PDB entry 9M2F | electron microscopy, 2.93 A resolution | chains A and S of the 6 polymer chains in the assembly

== Chain A ==
Name: Guanine nucleotide-binding protein G(i) subunit alpha-1
Source organism: Homo sapiens
UniProt: P63096 (GNAI1_HUMAN); numbering as in UniProt (aligned over 1-354)
Amino-acid sequence (354 residues; row label = number of the first residue in the row):
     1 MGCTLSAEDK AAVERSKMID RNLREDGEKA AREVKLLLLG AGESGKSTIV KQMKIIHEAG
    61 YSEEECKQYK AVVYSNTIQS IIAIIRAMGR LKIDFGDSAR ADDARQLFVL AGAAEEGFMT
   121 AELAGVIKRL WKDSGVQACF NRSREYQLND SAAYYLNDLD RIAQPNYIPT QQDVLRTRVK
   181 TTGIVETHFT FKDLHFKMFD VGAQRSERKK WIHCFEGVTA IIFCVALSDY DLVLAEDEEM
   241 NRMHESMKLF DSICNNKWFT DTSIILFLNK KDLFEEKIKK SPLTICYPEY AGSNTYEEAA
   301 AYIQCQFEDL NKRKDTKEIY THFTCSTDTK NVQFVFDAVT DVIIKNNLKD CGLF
Not modelled in the structure: 1, 55-179
Differences from the reference sequence: engineered mutation Ala203 (Gly in P63096), Ser326 (Ala in P63096)
UniProt features mapped onto this chain:
  - region: Lys35 to Thr48 (G1 motif), Asp173 to Thr181 (G2 motif), Phe196 to Gly202, Gln204, Arg205 (G3 motif), Ile265 to Asp272 (G4 motif), Thr324, Cys325, Thr327 to Thr329 (G5 motif)
  - binding site (GTP): Glu43 to Thr48, Ser151, Leu175 to Thr181, Asp200 to Gly202, Gln204, Asn269 to Asp272
  - binding site (Mg(2+)): Ser47, Thr181
  - modified residue: Arg178 (ADP-ribosylarginine), Gln204 (Deamidated glutamine), Cys351 (ADP-ribosylcysteine)
  - lipidation: Gly2 (N-myristoyl glycine), Cys3 (S-palmitoyl cysteine)
  - natural variant: Gly40 (G40C: In NEDHISB; G40R: In NEDHISB), Gly45 (G45D: In NEDHISB), Thr48 (T48I: In NEDHISB; T48K: In NEDHISB), Gln52 (Q52P: In NEDHISB), Ser75 (deletion: In NEDHISB; uncertain significance), Gln172 (deletion: In NEDHISB), Asp173 (D173V: In NEDHISB), Glu186 to Phe189 (deletion: In NEDHISB; uncertain significance), Cys224 (C224Y: In NEDHISB), Lys270 (K270N: In NEDHISB; K270R: In NEDHISB), Asp272 (D272G: In NEDHISB), Val332 (V332E: In NEDHISB; uncertain significance)
  - mutagenesis: Gly42 (G42R: Abolishes switch to an activated conformation and dissociation from beta and gamma subunits upon GTP binding. Abolishes interaction with RGS family members), Glu116 (E116L: Enhances interaction (inactive GDP-bound) with RGS14), Gln147 (Q147L: Enhances interaction (inactive GDP-bound) with RGS14), Glu245 (E245L: Enhances interaction (inactive GDP-bound) with RGS14)

== Chain S ==
Name: scfv16
Source organism: synthetic construct
Notes: antibody fragment or engineered binder
Amino-acid sequence (247 residues; row label = number of the first residue in the row; note: 14 numbers in that range are skipped by the numbering (no residue carries them; nothing is unmodelled there); a row labelled like 120A-120O holds insertion residues (120A, then the next letters in order)):
     2 VQLVESGGGL VQPGGSRKLS CSASGFAFSS FGMHWVRQAP EKGLEWVAYI SSGSGTIYYA
    62 DTVKGRFTIS RDDPKNTLFL QMTSLRSEDT AMYYCVRSIY YYGSSPFDFW GQGTTLTVS
120A-120O AGGGGSGGGGSGGGG
   135 SADIVMTQAT SSVPVTPGES VSISCRSSKS LLHSNGNTYL YWFLQRPGQS PQLLIYRMSN
   195 LASGVPDRFS GSGSGTAFTL TISRLEAEDV GVYYCMQHLE YPLTFGAGTK LEL
Not modelled in the structure: 120A-120O

== How chain A and chain S interact ==
Pairs across the interface - 28 pairs, chain A then chain S:
  Thr4(A) with His167(S)
  Leu5(A) with His167(S)
  Ser6(A) with His167(S); Asn169(S); Tyr173(S), hydrogen bond; Leu233(S)
  Ala7(A) with His232(S); Leu233(S); Tyr235(S), hydrophobic
  Glu8(A) with Tyr101(S); Pro107(S); Tyr173(S); Tyr175(S), hydrogen bond; Arg191(S), salt bridge; His232(S)
  Asp9(A) with Asn169(S), hydrogen bond; Tyr173(S), hydrogen bond
  Ala11(A) with Tyr101(S), hydrophobic
  Ala12(A) with Tyr101(S)
  Glu14(A) with Ser52(S); Ser53(S); Gly56(S), hydrogen bond (side chain-backbone); Thr57(S)
  Arg15(A) with Ile100(S); Tyr101(S); Tyr102(S)
  Met18(A) with Ser53(S), hydrogen bond; Gly54(S)
Also at the interface, not in a pair above, chain A (12 interface residues in all): Lys10
Also at the interface, not in a pair above, chain S (20 interface residues in all): Ser31, Tyr50, Tyr59

== Overview ==
12 residues of chain A face 20 of chain S across their interface, with 6 hydrogen bonds and 1 salt bridge.
Polar pairs include Glu8(A)-Arg191(S), Ser6(A)-Tyr173(S) and Glu8(A)-Tyr175(S). From UniProt: 22 GTP-binding
residues, Mg2+-binding residues Ser47(A) and Thr181(A) and 4 mutagenesis sites on chain A.
Chain A is Guanine nucleotide-binding protein G(i) subunit alpha-1 (Homo sapiens) and chain S is scfv16
(synthetic construct); the structure, Structure of neuropeptide FF receptor 1 complex with NPFF, was
determined by electron microscopy together with 9M0R and 9M54 from the same study.
